PDB entry 8RHP | electron microscopy, 2.89 A resolution | chains B and C of the 14 polymer chains in the assembly

== Chain B (and C) ==
Molecule: Nitrogenase molybdenum-iron protein beta chain
Organism: Azotobacter vinelandii
Notes: EC 1.18.6.1; chain C of this document is another copy of the same molecule, construct and numbering; everything in this record applies to it too
UniProtKB: P07329 (NIFK_AZOVI); numbering as in UniProt (aligned over 1-523)
Sequence (523 residues; each row starts with the number of its first residue):
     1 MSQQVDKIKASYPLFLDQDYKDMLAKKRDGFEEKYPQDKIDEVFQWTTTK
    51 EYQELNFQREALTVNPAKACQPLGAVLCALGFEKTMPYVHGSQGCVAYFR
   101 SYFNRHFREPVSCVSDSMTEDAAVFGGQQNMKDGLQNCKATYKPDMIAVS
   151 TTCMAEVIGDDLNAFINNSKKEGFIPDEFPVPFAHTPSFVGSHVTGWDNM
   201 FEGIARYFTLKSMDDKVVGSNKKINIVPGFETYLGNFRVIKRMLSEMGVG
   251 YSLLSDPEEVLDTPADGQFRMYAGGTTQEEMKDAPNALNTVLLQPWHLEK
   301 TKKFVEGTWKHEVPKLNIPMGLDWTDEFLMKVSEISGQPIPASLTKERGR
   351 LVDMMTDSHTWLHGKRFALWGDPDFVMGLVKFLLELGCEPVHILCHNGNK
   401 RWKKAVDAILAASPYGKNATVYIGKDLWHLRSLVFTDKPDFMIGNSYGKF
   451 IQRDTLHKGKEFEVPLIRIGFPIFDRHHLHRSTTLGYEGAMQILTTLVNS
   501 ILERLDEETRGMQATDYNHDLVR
Not modelled in the structure: 1
Swiss-Prot annotation at these positions:
  - binding site ([8Fe-7S] cluster): Cys70, Cys95, Cys153, Ser188
Bound ions: fe(8)-S(7) cluster Fe: Cys70, Cys95, Cys153 (shared with 3 residues of chain A); Ca2+ site 1: Arg108, Glu109 (shared with Asp353(C), Asp357(C) of chain C); Ca2+ site 2: Asp353, Asp357 (shared with Arg108(C), Glu109(C) of chain C)
Small-molecule neighbours: fe(8)-S(7) cluster (CLF): Cys70, Pro72, Ser92, Gly94, Cys95, Tyr98, Phe99, Thr152, Cys153, Ser188

== Chain B / chain C interface ==
Contacting residue pairs (129; chain B residue first):
  Ser11(B) with Tyr517(C), hydrogen bond (backbone-side chain); Asn518(C)
  Tyr12(B) with Glu508(C); Thr509(C); Thr515(C); Tyr517(C); Asn518(C)
  Phe15(B) with Tyr517(C)
  Leu16(B) with Ala514(C); Thr515(C)
  Lys34(B) with Gln513(C), hydrogen bond
  Gln37(B) with Gln513(C), hydrogen bond
  Arg108(B) with Asp357(C); Arg523(C), hydrogen bond (side chain-backbone)
  Glu109(B) with Asp353(C)
  Arg238(B) with Arg350(C)
  Glu259(B) with Lys346(C), salt bridge; Arg350(C), salt bridge
  Asp262(B) with Arg350(C), salt bridge
  Thr263(B) with Asp353(C)
  Pro264(B) with Lys346(C); Gly349(C); Arg350(C)
  Ala265(B) with Gly349(C), hydrogen bond (backbone-backbone); Val352(C); Asp353(C)
  Lys346(B) with Glu259(C), salt bridge; Pro264(C)
  Gly349(B) with Pro264(C); Ala265(C), hydrogen bond (backbone-backbone)
  Arg350(B) with Arg238(C); Glu259(C), salt bridge; Asp262(C), salt bridge; Pro264(C)
  Asp353(B) with Glu109(C); Ala265(C)
  Met354(B) with His478(C)
  Asp357(B) with Arg108(C); Glu109(C); His478(C)
  Ser358(B) with His477(C), hydrogen bond; His478(C), hydrogen bond
  Trp361(B) with His477(C)
  Ser446(B) with Leu521(C)
  Tyr447(B) with Leu521(C), hydrophobic
  Lys449(B) with Asp506(C), salt bridge; His519(C); Asp520(C); Arg523(C)
  Phe450(B) with Leu521(C), hydrophobic
  Gln452(B) with Arg510(C)
  Arg453(B) with Arg510(C); Met512(C); Asp516(C), salt bridge
  Asp454(B) with Met512(C)
  Leu456(B) with Arg510(C)
  His457(B) with Met512(C)
  Arg468(B) with Asp506(C), salt bridge
  Phe474(B) with Leu521(C); Val522(C), hydrophobic; Arg523(C), hydrogen bond (backbone-backbone)
  Asp475(B) with Leu502(C); Asp506(C); Leu521(C); Arg523(C)
  Arg476(B) with Asn499(C); Glu503(C); Asp506(C), salt bridge
  His477(B) with Asp357(C); Ser358(C), hydrogen bond; Trp361(C), hydrogen bond; Val498(C); Asn499(C), hydrogen bond (backbone-side chain); Leu502(C); Arg523(C), hydrogen bond (side chain-backbone)
  His478(B) with Met354(C); Asp357(C); Ser358(C), hydrogen bond
  Leu479(B) with Asn499(C)
  Arg481(B) with Met354(C); Met491(C)
  Met491(B) with Arg481(C)
  Thr495(B) with His477(C); His478(C)
  Val498(B) with His477(C)
  Asn499(B) with Arg476(C); His477(C), hydrogen bond (side chain-backbone); Leu479(C)
  Leu502(B) with Asp475(C); Arg476(C); His477(C)
  Glu503(B) with Arg476(C); Glu503(C)
  Asp506(B) with Lys449(C), salt bridge; Arg468(C), salt bridge; Asp475(C); Arg476(C), salt bridge
  Glu508(B) with Tyr12(C), hydrogen bond (backbone-side chain)
  Thr509(B) with Tyr12(C)
  Arg510(B) with Gln452(C); Arg453(C); Leu456(C); Glu463(C), salt bridge
  Met512(B) with Arg453(C); Asp454(C); His457(C)
  Gln513(B) with Lys34(C), hydrogen bond; Gln37(C)
  Ala514(B) with Leu16(C)
  Thr515(B) with Tyr12(C); Leu16(C)
  Asp516(B) with Arg453(C), salt bridge
  Tyr517(B) with Ser11(C), hydrogen bond (side chain-backbone); Tyr12(C); Phe15(C)
  Asn518(B) with Ser11(C); Tyr12(C)
  His519(B) with Lys449(C); Phe450(C)
  Asp520(B) with Lys449(C), hydrogen bond (backbone-side chain)
  Leu521(B) with Ser446(C); Tyr447(C), hydrophobic; Phe450(C), hydrophobic; Phe474(C); Asp475(C), hydrogen bond (backbone-backbone)
  Val522(B) with Phe474(C), hydrophobic
  Arg523(B) with Arg108(C), hydrogen bond (backbone-side chain); Phe474(C), hydrogen bond (backbone-backbone); His477(C), hydrogen bond (backbone-side chain)
Also at the interface, not in a pair above, chain B (69 interface residues in all): Ile40, Phe44, Arg105, Glu258, Val352, Glu463, Leu494, Glu507
Also at the interface, not in a pair above, chain C (68 interface residues in all): Pro13, Arg105, Glu258, Thr263, Thr495, Leu505, Glu507

== Overview ==
Chain B and chain C form an interface of 69 and 68 residues respectively; the contacts include 23 hydrogen
bonds and 15 salt bridges. Polar pairs include Glu259(B)-Lys346(C), Glu259(B)-Arg350(C) and
Asp262(B)-Arg350(C). Chain B binds fe(8)-S(7) cluster. UniProt lists 4 [8Fe-7S] cluster-binding residues on
chain B.
Chain B and chain C are both Nitrogenase molybdenum-iron protein beta chain (Azotobacter vinelandii); the
structure, Cryo-EM structure of the molybdenum nitrogenase complexed with iron protein (NifH) and Shethna
protein II (FeSII), was determined by electron microscopy together with 8RHO from the same study.
